Entry 7SCC (electron microscopy, 2.60 A resolution); this record covers chains AH and AI of the 36 polymer chains in the assembly.

[Chain AH]
Molecule: Allophycocyanin alpha chain
Source organism: Synechocystis sp. PCC 6803 substr. Kazusa
UniProt: Q01951 (PHAA_SYNY3); residues 1-161 here = UniProt positions 1-161
Chain sequence (161 residues; each row starts with the number of its first residue):
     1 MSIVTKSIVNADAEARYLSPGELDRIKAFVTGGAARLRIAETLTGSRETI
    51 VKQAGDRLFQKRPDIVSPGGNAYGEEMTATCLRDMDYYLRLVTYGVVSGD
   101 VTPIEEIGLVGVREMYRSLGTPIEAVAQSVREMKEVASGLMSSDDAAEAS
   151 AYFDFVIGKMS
Disordered / not traced: 1
Swiss-Prot annotation at these positions:
  - binding site ((2R,3E)-phycocyanobilin): Cys81
  - modified residue: Asn71 (N4-methylasparagine)
Glycans and other covalent adducts: phycocyanobilin (CYC) linked to Cys81
Ligand contacts: phycocyanobilin (CYC): Ile65, Asn71, Ala72, Met77, Thr80, Arg83, Asp84, Met85, Tyr87, Tyr88, Leu91, Ile107, Gly108, Tyr116, Leu119, Thr121, Pro122, Ala125, Val126, Ser129

[Chain AI]
Molecule: Allophycocyanin beta chain
Source organism: Synechocystis sp. PCC 6803 substr. Kazusa
UniProt: Q01952 (APCB_SYNY3); numbering as in UniProt (aligned over 1-161)
Chain sequence (161 residues; row label = number of the first residue in the row):
     1 MQDAITAVINSADVQGKYLDGAAMDKLKSYFASGELRVRAASVISANAAT
    51 IVKEAVAKSLLYSDVTRPGGNMYTTRRYAACIRDLDYYLRYATYAMLAGD
   101 ASILDERVLNGLKETYNSLGVPISSTVQAIQAIKEVTASLVGADAGKEMG
   151 VYLDYICSGLS
Swiss-Prot annotation at these positions:
  - binding site ((2R,3E)-phycocyanobilin): Cys81
  - modified residue: Asn71 (N4-methylasparagine)
Glycans and other covalent adducts: phycocyanobilin (CYC) linked to Cys81
Ligand contacts:
  - phycocyanobilin (CYC), molecule 1: Leu60, Val65, Asn71, Met72, Arg76, Arg77, Ala80, Arg83, Asp84, Leu85, Tyr87, Tyr88, Tyr91, Arg107, Val108, Leu112, Tyr116, Leu119, Val121, Pro122, Ser125, Thr126, Ala129
  - phycocyanobilin (CYC), molecule 2: Leu61, Tyr62, Ser63, Thr66, Tyr73, Thr74, Thr75

[Chain AH / chain AI interface]
Contacting residue pairs - 63 pairs, chain AH then chain AI:
  Ser2(AH) - Asp3(AI)
  Ser2(AH) - Ile5(AI)
  Ser2(AH) - Thr6(AI)
  Val4(AH) - Asp3(AI)
  Val4(AH) - Tyr30(AI)
  Val4(AH) - Leu97(AI)
  Val4(AH) - Ala98(AI)  hydrophobic
  Thr5(AH) - Met1(AI)
  Thr5(AH) - Asp3(AI)
  Thr5(AH) - Thr6(AI)
  Ile8(AH) - Met1(AI)  hydrophobic
  Ile8(AH) - Tyr94(AI)  hydrophobic
  Ile8(AH) - Leu97(AI)  hydrophobic
  Ile8(AH) - Ile103(AI)  hydrophobic
  Ala11(AH) - Tyr94(AI)
  Asp12(AH) - Arg90(AI)  salt bridge
  Asp12(AH) - Tyr91(AI)  hydrogen bond
  Asp12(AH) - Tyr94(AI)
  Asp12(AH) - Arg107(AI)  salt bridge
  Ala15(AH) - Arg90(AI)
  Arg16(AH) - Arg90(AI)
  Arg16(AH) - Tyr94(AI)  hydrogen bond (backbone-side chain)
  Tyr17(AH) - Ser45(AI)
  Tyr17(AH) - Ala48(AI)  hydrophobic
  Tyr17(AH) - Leu89(AI)
  Tyr17(AH) - Arg90(AI)
  Tyr17(AH) - Tyr94(AI)
  Leu18(AH) - Tyr94(AI)  hydrophobic
  Leu23(AH) - Val38(AI)  hydrophobic
  Leu23(AH) - Ser42(AI)
  Leu23(AH) - Leu97(AI)  hydrophobic
  Ile26(AH) - Leu97(AI)  hydrophobic
  Lys27(AH) - Glu35(AI)
  Lys27(AH) - Val38(AI)
  Phe29(AH) - Ile5(AI)  hydrophobic
  Phe29(AH) - Phe31(AI)  hydrophobic
  Val30(AH) - Phe31(AI)  hydrophobic
  Val30(AH) - Gly34(AI)
  Val30(AH) - Glu35(AI)
  Thr31(AH) - Glu35(AI)
  Gly33(AH) - Lys28(AI)
  Gly33(AH) - Phe31(AI)
  Ala34(AH) - Lys28(AI)
  Leu37(AH) - Met24(AI)  hydrophobic
  Leu37(AH) - Lys28(AI)
  Glu41(AH) - Met24(AI)
  Thr44(AH) - Tyr18(AI)
  Arg47(AH) - Tyr18(AI)
  Asp86(AH) - Tyr18(AI)
  Leu89(AH) - Tyr18(AI)
  Arg90(AH) - Asp13(AI)  salt bridge
  Arg90(AH) - Gly16(AI)
  Arg90(AH) - Lys17(AI)
  Arg90(AH) - Tyr18(AI)
  Tyr94(AH) - Ile9(AI)
  Tyr94(AH) - Ala12(AI)  hydrogen bond (side chain-backbone)
  Tyr94(AH) - Asp13(AI)  hydrogen bond (side chain-backbone)
  Tyr94(AH) - Lys17(AI)  hydrogen bond (side chain-backbone)
  Tyr94(AH) - Leu19(AI)  hydrophobic
  Val97(AH) - Leu27(AI)  hydrophobic
  Ser98(AH) - Ile5(AI)
  Pro103(AH) - Ile9(AI)  hydrophobic
  Ile107(AH) - Asp13(AI)
Other interface residues (no listed pair), chain AH (33 interface residues in all): Val9, Leu91, Thr93
Other interface residues (no listed pair), chain AI (34 interface residues in all): Arg39, Ala41, Ile44, Thr93

[In short]
The interface between chain AH and chain AI involves 33 residues on one side and 34 on the other, with 5
hydrogen bonds and 3 salt bridges. Polar contacts include Asp12(AH)-Arg90(AI), Asp12(AH)-Arg107(AI) and
Arg90(AH)-Asp13(AI). Bound to chain AI: phycocyanobilin. Phycocyanobilin is covalently linked to Cys81(AH).
Chain AH is Allophycocyanin alpha chain and chain AI is Allophycocyanin beta chain, both from Synechocystis
sp. PCC 6803 substr. Kazusa; the structure, T-cylinder of Synechocystis PCC 6803 Phycobilisome, complex with
OCP - local refinement, was determined by electron microscopy together with 7SC7, 7SC9 and 7SCB from the same
study.
